Entry 9NHM (electron microscopy, 4.00 A resolution); this record covers chains H and L of the 8 polymer chains in the assembly.

# Chain H
Protein: RUu-V1V2V3-1 pAb heavy chain
Organism: Macaca mulatta
Chain sequence (122 residues; numbered 1 to 122; the number before each row is that of its first residue; X marks 118 residues of unknown identity (built as UNK)):
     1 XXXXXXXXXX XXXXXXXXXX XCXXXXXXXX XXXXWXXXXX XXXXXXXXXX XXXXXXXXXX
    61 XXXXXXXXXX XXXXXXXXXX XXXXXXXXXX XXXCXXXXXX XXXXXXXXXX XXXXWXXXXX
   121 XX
Cystine bridges: Cys22-Cys94

# Chain L
Protein: RUu-V1V2V3-1 pAb light chain
Organism: Macaca mulatta
Chain sequence (102 residues; row label = number of the first residue in the row; X marks 98 residues of unknown identity (built as UNK)):
     1 XXXXXXXXXX XXXXXXXXXX CXXXXXXXXX XXXXXWXXXX XXXXXXXXXX XXXXXXXXXX
    61 XXXXXXXXXX XXXXXXXXXX XXXXXXCXXX XXXXXXFXXX XX
Cystine bridges: Cys21-Cys87

# Interface between chain H and chain L
Chain H side of the interface, 1 residues: Trp115
Chain L side of the interface, 1 residues: Phe97

# Overview
The chain H/chain L interface involves 1 residues from each chain.
Here chain H is RUu-V1V2V3-1 pAb heavy chain and chain L is RUu-V1V2V3-1 pAb light chain, both from Macaca
mulatta. Entry 9NHM (BG505-CH505 Env glycoprotein in complex with NHP pAb V1V2V3-1 isolated from animal RUu18
at week 14) was determined by electron microscopy (same publication as 9NHH, 9NHI, 9NHJ, 9NHK, 9NHL, 9NHN,
9NHO and 9NI9).
